6WQO - chains A and B of the 3 polymer chains in the assembly; structure by X-ray diffraction, 3.15 A resolution.

== Chain A ==
Protein: reticulocyte binding protein 2b
Source organism: Plasmodium vivax (strain Salvador I)
Reference sequence: A5K736 (A5K736_PLAVS); residues 169-470 here correspond to UniProt positions 15-316 (UniProt number = residue number - 154)
Amino-acid sequence (307 residues; each row starts with the number of its first residue):
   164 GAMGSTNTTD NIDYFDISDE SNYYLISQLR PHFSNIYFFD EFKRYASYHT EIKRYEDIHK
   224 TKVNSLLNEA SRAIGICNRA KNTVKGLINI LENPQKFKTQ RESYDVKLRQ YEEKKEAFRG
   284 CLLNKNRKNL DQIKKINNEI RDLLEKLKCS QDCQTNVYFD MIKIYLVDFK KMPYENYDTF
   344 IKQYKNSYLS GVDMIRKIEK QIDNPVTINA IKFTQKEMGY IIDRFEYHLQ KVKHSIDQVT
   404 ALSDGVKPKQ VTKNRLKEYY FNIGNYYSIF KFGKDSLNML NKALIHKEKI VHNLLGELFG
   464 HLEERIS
Disordered / not traced: 164-171, 463-470
Sequence notes: expression tag (164-168)
Disulfide bonds: Cys240-Cys284, Cys312-Cys316

== Chain B ==
Protein: 283284 Fab heavy chain
Source organism: Homo sapiens
Notes: antibody fragment or engineered binder
Amino-acid sequence (234 residues; numbered 1 to 234; the number before each row is that of its first residue):
     1 TGVHSQVQLQ QWGAGLLKPS ETLALTCTVY GGSSSGYYWN WIRQSPGKGL EWIGEISDSG
    61 STIYNPSLES RVTMSVDTSK NQFSLKLTSV TAADTAVYYC AKAILTRYNW LDPWSQGTLV
   121 TVSSASTKGP SVFPLAPSSK STSGGTAALG CLVKDYFPEP VTVSWNSGAL TSGVHTFPAV
   181 LQSSGLYSLS SVVTVPSSSL GTQTYICNVN HKPSNTKVDK KVEPKSCDKT HTCP
Disordered / not traced: 1-5, 47-48, 140-144, 225-234
Disulfide bonds: Cys27-Cys100, Cys151-Cys207

== Interface between chain A and chain B ==
Contacting residue pairs (21; chain A residue first):
  Arg207(A) with Leu105(B)
  Ser210(A) with Ser35(B); Gly36(B), hydrogen bond (backbone-backbone)
  Tyr211(A) with Ser35(B), hydrogen bond (backbone-side chain); Gly36(B); Tyr37(B); Ile104(B), hydrogen bond (side chain-backbone)
  Lys216(A) with Asp58(B), salt bridge; Thr78(B)
  Gln317(A) with Gly31(B)
  Asn319(A) with Gly32(B); Tyr37(B)
  Val320(A) with Tyr37(B)
  Asp323(A) with Tyr37(B), hydrogen bond; Lys102(B), salt bridge; Ile104(B)
  Ile327(A) with Ile104(B), hydrophobic; Tyr108(B), hydrophobic
  Val330(A) with Tyr108(B), hydrophobic; Trp110(B), hydrophobic
  Asp331(A) with Tyr108(B), hydrogen bond
Also at the interface, not in a pair above, chain A (15 interface residues in all): His212, Thr213, Met324, Lys326
Also at the interface, not in a pair above, chain B (14 interface residues in all): Ser33, Ser59

== In short ==
Chain A and chain B form an interface of 15 and 14 residues respectively, with 5 hydrogen bonds and 2 salt
bridges. Polar pairs include Lys216(A)-Asp58(B), Asp323(A)-Lys102(B) and Tyr211(A)-Ser35(B).
Chain A is reticulocyte binding protein 2b (Plasmodium vivax (strain Salvador I)) and chain B is 283284 Fab
heavy chain (Homo sapiens); the structure, Plasmodium vivax reticulocyte binding protein 2b (PvRBP2b) bound to
human monoclonal antibody 283284, was determined by X-ray diffraction together with 6WM9, 6WNO and 6WTY from
the same study.
